8F7M - chains A and B of the 3 polymer chains in the assembly; structure by X-ray diffraction, 1.88 A resolution.

# Chain A
Molecule: heavy chain HLA-B*57:01
Source organism: Homo sapiens
UniProt: U6BR87 (U6BR87_HUMAN); residues 1-278 here correspond to UniProt positions 25-302 (UniProt number = residue number + 24)
Chain sequence (278 residues; row label = number of the first residue in the row):
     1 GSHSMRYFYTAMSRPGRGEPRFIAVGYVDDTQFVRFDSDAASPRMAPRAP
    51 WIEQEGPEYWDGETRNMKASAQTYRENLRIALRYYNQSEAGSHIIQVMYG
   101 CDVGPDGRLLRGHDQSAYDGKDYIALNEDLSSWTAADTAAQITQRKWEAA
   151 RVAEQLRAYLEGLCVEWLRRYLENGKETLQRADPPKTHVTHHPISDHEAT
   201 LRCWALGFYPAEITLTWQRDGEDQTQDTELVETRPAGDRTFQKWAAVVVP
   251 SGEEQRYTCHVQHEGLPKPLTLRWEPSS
Disordered / not traced: 277-278
Disulfide bonds: Cys-101/Cys-164, Cys-203/Cys-259

# Chain B
Molecule: Beta-2-microglobulin
Source organism: Homo sapiens
UniProt: P61769 (B2MG_HUMAN); residues 1-99 here correspond to UniProt positions 21-119 (UniProt number = residue number + 20)
Chain sequence (99 residues; each row starts with the number of its first residue):
     1 IQRTPKIQVYSRHPAENGKSNFLNCYVSGFHPSDIEVDLLKNGERIEKVE
    51 HSDLSFSKDWSFYLLYYTEFTPTEKDEYACRVNHVTLSQPKIVKWDRDM
Disulfide bonds: Cys-25/Cys-80
Curated features (UniProtKB/Swiss-Prot):
  - modified residue: Gln-2 (Pyrrolidone carboxylic acid)
  - glycosylation: Ile-1 (N-linked (Glc) (glycation) isoleucine), Lys-19 (N-linked (Glc) (glycation) lysine), Lys-41 (N-linked (Glc) (glycation) lysine), Lys-48 (N-linked (Glc) (glycation) lysine), Lys-58 (N-linked (Glc) (glycation) lysine), Lys-91 (N-linked (Glc) (glycation) lysine), Lys-94 (N-linked (Glc) (glycation) lysine)

# Interface between chain A and chain B
Residue-residue contacts (55):
  Phe-8(A) with Ser-55(B); Phe-56(B), hydrophobic
  Tyr-9(A) with Phe-56(B)
  Thr-10(A) with Phe-56(B); Phe-62(B)
  Met-12(A) with Ser-33(B), hydrogen bond
  Val-25(A) with Asp-53(B); Leu-54(B); Ser-55(B)
  Tyr-27(A) with Ser-55(B), hydrogen bond; Tyr-63(B), hydrogen bond
  Gln-32(A) with Asp-53(B), hydrogen bond
  Arg-35(A) with Asp-53(B), salt bridge
  Arg-48(A) with Asp-53(B), salt bridge
  Ile-94(A) with Pro-32(B), hydrophobic; Ser-33(B)
  Gln-96(A) with His-31(B), hydrogen bond; Phe-56(B); Trp-60(B), hydrogen bond (side chain-backbone); Phe-62(B)
  Val-97(A) with Phe-56(B)
  Gln-115(A) with Trp-60(B)
  Ser-116(A) with Trp-60(B)
  Ala-117(A) with Trp-60(B), hydrophobic
  Asp-119(A) with His-31(B)
  Gly-120(A) with Arg-3(B), hydrogen bond (backbone-side chain); His-31(B); Trp-60(B)
  Asp-122(A) with Trp-60(B), hydrogen bond
  His-192(A) with Asp-98(B), salt bridge
  Arg-202(A) with Asp-98(B), hydrogen bond (side chain-backbone); Met-99(B)
  Trp-204(A) with Asp-98(B); Met-99(B)
  Val-231(A) with Gln-8(B)
  Glu-232(A) with Lys-6(B); Gln-8(B), hydrogen bond (backbone-side chain); Tyr-26(B); Ser-28(B), hydrogen bond
  Thr-233(A) with Tyr-26(B)
  Arg-234(A) with Gln-8(B), hydrogen bond; Tyr-10(B); Met-99(B), hydrogen bond (side chain-backbone)
  Pro-235(A) with Tyr-10(B), hydrogen bond (backbone-side chain); Asn-24(B); Tyr-26(B)
  Ala-236(A) with Arg-12(B), hydrogen bond (backbone-side chain); Asn-24(B), hydrogen bond (backbone-side chain)
  Gly-237(A) with Arg-12(B), hydrogen bond (backbone-side chain)
  Asp-238(A) with Arg-12(B); His-13(B)
  Gln-242(A) with Tyr-10(B); Ser-11(B), hydrogen bond (side chain-backbone); Arg-12(B), hydrogen bond (side chain-backbone)
  Trp-244(A) with Met-99(B), hydrogen bond (side chain-backbone)
Other interface residues (no listed pair), chain A (35 interface residues in all): Arg-17, Ile-23, Met-98, Leu-206
Other interface residues (no listed pair), chain B (27 interface residues in all): Ile-1, Pro-14, Asp-34, Asp-59, Leu-65

# Overview
Chain A and chain B form an interface of 35 and 27 residues respectively, with 20 hydrogen bonds and 3 salt
bridges. Polar pairs include Arg-35(A)/Asp-53(B), Arg-48(A)/Asp-53(B) and His-192(A)/Asp-98(B).
Chain A is heavy chain HLA-B*57:01 and chain B is Beta-2-microglobulin, both from Homo sapiens; the structure,
Crystal Structure of HLA-B*57:01-TW10-T242N complex, was determined by X-ray diffraction, deposited together
with 8F5A.
